1Q0X - chains L and H; structure by X-ray diffraction, 1.60 A resolution.

# Chain L
Molecule: Fab 9B1, light chain
Source organism: Mus musculus
Reference sequence: P01723 (LV1A_MOUSE); the construct lacks a stretch of the UniProt sequence and is renumbered around it, so the offset changes along the chain: 2-9 = UniProt 22-29; 11-27 = UniProt 30-46; 28-95 = UniProt 50-117
Amino-acid sequence (212 residues; each row starts with the number of its first residue; note: 4 numbers in that range are skipped by the numbering (no residue carries them; nothing is unmodelled there); a row labelled like 27A-27C holds insertion residues (27A, then the next letters in order)):
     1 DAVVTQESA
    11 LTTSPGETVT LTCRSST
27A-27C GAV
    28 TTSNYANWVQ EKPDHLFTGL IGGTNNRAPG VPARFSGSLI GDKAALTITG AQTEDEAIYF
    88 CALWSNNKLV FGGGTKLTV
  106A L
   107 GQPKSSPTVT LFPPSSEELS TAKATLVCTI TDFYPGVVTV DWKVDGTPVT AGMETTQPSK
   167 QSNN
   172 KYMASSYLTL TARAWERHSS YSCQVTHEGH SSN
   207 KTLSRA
Disulfides: Cys23-Cys88, Cys134-Cys194

# Chain H
Molecule: Fab 9B1, heavy chain
Source organism: Mus musculus
Notes: antibody fragment or engineered binder
Amino-acid sequence (221 residues; row label = number of the first residue in the row; note: 13 numbers in that range are skipped by the numbering (no residue carries them; nothing is unmodelled there); a row labelled like 82A-82C holds insertion residues (82A, then the next letters in order)):
     1 EVQLQQSGAE LMKPGASVKI SCKATGYTFS SYWIEWVKQR PGHGLEWIGE IL
   52A P
    53 GSGDTIFNEK FKGKATFTAD TSSNTAYMQL
82A-82C SSL
    83 TSEDSAVYYC ARWVLDYY
100A-100B GM
   101 DYWGQGTSLT VSSASTTPPS VYPLAPGGHH HHHHSAMVTL GCLVKGYFPE PVTVV
   157 WNK
   164 GSLSTGT
   172 HTFPAVLAA
   183 DLYTLSSSVT VSASS
   199 WPG
   203 QSV
   207 TCNVAHPASS TKVDKKIA
   227 PS
Not modelled in the structure: 129-134
Disulfides: Cys22-Cys92, Cys142-Cys208

# Chain L / chain H interface
Pairs across the interface - 73 pairs, chain L then chain H:
  Tyr32(L) with Tyr100(H), hydrophobic
  Asn34(L) with Tyr100(H), hydrogen bond (side chain-backbone); Gly100A(H); Met100B(H), hydrogen bond (side chain-backbone)
  Val36(L) with Trp103(H), hydrophobic
  Glu38(L) with Gln39(H), hydrogen bond; Tyr91(H)
  His42(L) with Tyr91(H); Gln105(H), hydrogen bond (side chain-backbone); Ser108(H)
  Phe44(L) with Gln39(H); Leu45(H), hydrophobic; Tyr91(H); Trp103(H)
  Gly46(L) with Met100B(H); Asp101(H), hydrogen bond (backbone-backbone); Trp103(H)
  Leu47(L) with Tyr99(H)
  Ile48(L) with Tyr99(H), hydrogen bond (backbone-side chain)
  Gly49(L) with Tyr99(H), hydrogen bond (backbone-side chain); Tyr100(H)
  Gly50(L) with Tyr99(H), hydrogen bond (backbone-backbone); Tyr100(H), hydrogen bond (backbone-backbone)
  Asn53(L) with Asp98(H); Tyr99(H), hydrogen bond (side chain-backbone)
  Arg54(L) with Tyr99(H)
  Ala55(L) with Tyr99(H)
  Pro56(L) with Tyr102(H)
  Phe87(L) with Gln39(H); Leu45(H), hydrophobic
  Lys95(L) with Trp47(H); Asn60(H), hydrogen bond; Glu61(H), salt bridge
  Leu96(L) with Trp47(H); Met100B(H), hydrophobic
  Phe98(L) with Val37(H), hydrophobic; Leu45(H); Met100B(H), hydrophobic
  Phe118(L) with Leu124(H); Ala125(H); Thr139(H)
  Pro119(L) with Ala125(H)
  Ser121(L) with Tyr122(H); Pro123(H)
  Glu123(L) with Val121(H); Tyr122(H); Lys221(H), salt bridge
  Glu124(L) with Tyr122(H); Lys145(H), salt bridge
  Thr131(L) with Leu143(H); Lys145(H)
  Val133(L) with Ser188(H)
  Thr135(L) with Phe174(H)
  Ile136(L) with Phe174(H)
  Thr137(L) with His172(H); Phe174(H)
  Glu160(L) with Leu178(H)
  Thr161(L) with Val177(H)
  Thr162(L) with Pro175(H); Val177(H)
  Gln163(L) with Pro175(H)
  Ser165(L) with Pro175(H)
  Gln167(L) with His172(H)
  Met174(L) with Thr173(H); Phe174(H), hydrophobic
  Ala175(L) with Phe174(H)
  Ser176(L) with Phe174(H); Ser188(H)
  Tyr178(L) with Leu143(H), hydrophobic; Val177(H), hydrophobic; Leu187(H); Ser188(H), hydrogen bond
  Thr180(L) with Lys145(H)
Other interface residues (no listed pair), chain L (45 interface residues in all): Thr45, Ala89, Thr116, Thr127, Lys129
Other interface residues (no listed pair), chain H (45 interface residues in all): Glu46, Phe59, Val89, Trp95, Gly106, Pro126, Leu140, Gly141, Ala176, Ala179, Thr186

# Summary
The chain L/chain H interface involves 45 residues from each chain; the contacts include 12 hydrogen bonds and
3 salt bridges. Polar contacts include Lys95(L)-Glu61(H), Glu123(L)-Lys221(H) and Glu124(L)-Lys145(H).
Here chain L is Fab 9B1, light chain and chain H is Fab 9B1, heavy chain, both from Mus musculus. Entry 1Q0X
(Anti-morphine Antibody 9B1 Unliganded Form) was determined by X-ray diffraction (same publication as 1Q0Y).
